PDB entry 4QVY | X-ray diffraction, 2.51 A resolution | chains S and T of the 28 polymer chains in the assembly

== Chain S ==
Molecule: Proteasome subunit alpha type-6
Organism: Saccharomyces cerevisiae
Notes: EC 3.4.25.1
Reference sequence: P40302 (PSA6_YEAST); residues 0-233 here correspond to UniProt positions 1-234 (UniProt number = residue number + 1)
Amino-acid sequence (234 residues; row label = number of the first residue in the row; numbering starts at 0):
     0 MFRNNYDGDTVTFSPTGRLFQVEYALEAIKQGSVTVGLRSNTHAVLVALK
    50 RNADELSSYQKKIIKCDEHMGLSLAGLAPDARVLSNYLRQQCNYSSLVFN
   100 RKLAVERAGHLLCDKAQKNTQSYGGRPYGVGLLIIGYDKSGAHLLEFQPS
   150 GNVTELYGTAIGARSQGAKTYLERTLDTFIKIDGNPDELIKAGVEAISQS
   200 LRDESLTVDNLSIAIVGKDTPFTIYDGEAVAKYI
Unresolved in the structure: 0-2

== Chain T ==
Molecule: Probable proteasome subunit alpha type-7
Organism: Saccharomyces cerevisiae
Notes: EC 3.4.25.1
Reference sequence: P21242 (PSA7_YEAST); residues -3 to 284 here correspond to UniProt positions 1-288 (UniProt number = residue number + 4)
Amino-acid sequence (288 residues; numbered -3 to 284; the number before each row is that of its first residue; numbers below 1 keep their minus sign (Met-3 is residue -3)):
    -3 MTSIGTGYDLSNSVFSPDGRNFQVEYAVKAVENGTTSIGIKCNDGVVFAV
    47 EKLITSKLLVPQKNVKIQVVDRHIGCVYSGLIPDGRHLVNRGREEAASFK
    97 KLYKTPIPIPAFADRLGQYVQAHTLYNSVRPFGVSTIFGGVDKNGAHLYM
   147 LEPSGSYWGYKGAATGKGRQSAKAELEKLVDHHPEGLSAREAVKQAAKII
   197 YLAHEDNKEKDFELEISWCSLSETNGLHKFVKGDLLQEAIDFAQKEINGD
   247 DDEDEDDSDNVMSSDDENAPVATNANATTDQEGDIHLE
Unresolved in the structure: -3 to 1, 245-284

== Chain S / chain T interface ==
Residue-residue contacts (62):
  Asn4(S) with Leu6(T)
  Tyr5(S) with Asp5(T), hydrogen bond; Leu6(T), hydrophobic
  Thr9(S) with Arg126(T)
  Val10(S) with Gln19(T); Asn123(T); Ser124(T); Val125(T); Arg126(T)
  Thr11(S) with Leu6(T); Gln19(T)
  Phe12(S) with Gln19(T); Tyr22(T), hydrophobic; Ala23(T), hydrophobic; Arg126(T); Pro127(T)
  Ser13(S) with Tyr22(T)
  Pro14(S) with Tyr22(T), hydrophobic; Lys25(T)
  Thr15(S) with Lys25(T)
  Gly16(S) with Tyr22(T); Lys25(T); Ala26(T)
  Leu18(S) with Leu77(T), hydrophobic; Arg126(T)
  His109(S) with Arg82(T)
  Cys112(S) with Arg82(T)
  Asp113(S) with Arg82(T), salt bridge; Asn86(T)
  Gln116(S) with Pro79(T); Asp80(T); His83(T), hydrogen bond; Arg126(T)
  Thr119(S) with Arg126(T), hydrogen bond (backbone-side chain)
  Gln120(S) with His119(T); Val125(T); Arg126(T), hydrogen bond (backbone-backbone); Phe128(T)
  Ser121(S) with Ser124(T)
  Tyr122(S) with Ser124(T), hydrogen bond (backbone-backbone)
  Ser149(S) with Pro79(T)
  Gly150(S) with Pro79(T)
  Asn151(S) with Ile78(T); Pro79(T)
  Thr153(S) with Leu55(T); Asn60(T)
  Glu154(S) with Val56(T); Lys59(T); Asn60(T), hydrogen bond (backbone-side chain)
  Leu155(S) with Leu54(T); Leu55(T); Val56(T)
  Tyr156(S) with Leu54(T), hydrogen bond (backbone-backbone); Leu55(T); Val56(T); Pro57(T)
  Gly157(S) with Leu54(T)
  Lys168(S) with Leu54(T)
  Leu171(S) with Leu54(T)
  Glu172(S) with Ser52(T), hydrogen bond; Lys53(T)
  Leu175(S) with Lys53(T)
Other interface residues (no listed pair), chain S (34 interface residues in all): Arg38, Val152, Phe178
Other interface residues (no listed pair), chain T (30 interface residues in all): Gly129

== In short ==
Chain S and chain T form an interface of 34 and 30 residues respectively, with 8 hydrogen bonds and 1 salt
bridge. Among the polar pairs are Asp113(S)-Arg82(T), Tyr5(S)-Asp5(T) and Gln116(S)-His83(T).
Chain S is Proteasome subunit alpha type-6 and chain T is Probable proteasome subunit alpha type-7, both from
Saccharomyces cerevisiae; the structure, yCP beta5-A49T-mutant in complex with bortezomib, was determined by
X-ray diffraction, deposited together with 4QUX, 4QUY, 4QV0, 4QV1, 4QV3, 4QV4 and 42 further entries.
